Entry 6GDX (X-ray diffraction, 1.17 A resolution); this record covers chains B and C of the 3 polymer chains in the assembly.

# Chain B (and C)
Molecule: Periplasmic divalent cation tolerance protein
From: Synechococcus elongatus (strain PCC 7942)
Notes: chain C of this document is another copy of the same molecule, construct and numbering; everything in this record applies to it too
UniProtKB: Q31KX8 (Q31KX8_SYNE7); residue numbers follow UniProt; this construct covers 1-113
Chain sequence (133 residues; row label = number of the first residue in the row; numbers below 1 keep their minus sign (Met-19 is residue -19)):
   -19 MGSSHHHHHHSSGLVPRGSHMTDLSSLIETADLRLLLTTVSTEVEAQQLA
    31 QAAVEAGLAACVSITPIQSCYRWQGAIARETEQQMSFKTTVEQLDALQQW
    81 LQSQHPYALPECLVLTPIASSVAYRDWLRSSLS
Not modelled in the structure: -19 to 4, 113 (chain C: -19 to 5)
Construct notes: initiating methionine (-19); expression tag (-18 to 0)
What the authors report for this chain:
  - binding site for bis-tris buffer: Cys41, Tyr51, Glu62, Leu89, Trp107

# Chain B / chain C interface
Contacting residue pairs (51; chain B residue first):
  Ser5(B) with Gln78(C), hydrogen bond (backbone-side chain); Gln79(C), hydrogen bond
  Ser6(B) with Gln79(C)
  Leu7(B) with Leu74(C), hydrophobic; Asp75(C); Gln78(C); Cys92(C), hydrophobic
  Leu15(B) with Leu93(C), hydrophobic
  Glu23(B) with Gln48(C), hydrogen bond
  Gln27(B) with Gln48(C), hydrogen bond; Arg59(C)
  Ala30(B) with Cys50(C), hydrophobic
  Gln31(B) with Cys50(C); Ile57(C)
  Val34(B) with Cys50(C); Arg52(C), hydrogen bond (backbone-side chain); Ile57(C), hydrophobic
  Glu35(B) with Arg52(C); Ile57(C)
  Ala40(B) with Tyr51(C); Arg52(C), hydrogen bond (backbone-backbone)
  Cys41(B) with Cys50(C); Tyr51(C), hydrophobic
  Val42(B) with Gln48(C); Ser49(C); Cys50(C), hydrogen bond (backbone-backbone)
  Ser43(B) with Ile47(C); Gln48(C)
  Ile44(B) with Ile47(C); Gln48(C), hydrogen bond (backbone-backbone)
  Thr45(B) with Thr45(C); Ile47(C)
  Lys68(B) with Glu91(C)
  Pro97(B) with Leu93(C), hydrophobic; Val94(C); Leu95(C), hydrophobic
  Ile98(B) with Arg14(C); Val94(C), hydrogen bond (backbone-backbone); Thr96(C)
  Ala99(B) with Leu93(C); Val94(C), hydrogen bond (backbone-backbone)
  Ser100(B) with Cys92(C), hydrogen bond (side chain-backbone)
  Ser101(B) with Cys92(C), hydrogen bond (backbone-side chain)
  Ala103(B) with Leu89(C)
  Tyr104(B) with Leu89(C); Pro90(C); Glu91(C); Cys92(C); Leu93(C), hydrophobic
  Trp107(B) with Arg52(C), hydrogen bond (side chain-backbone); Trp53(C)
Interface residues without a listed pair, chain B (30 interface residues in all): Leu13, Pro46, Leu95, Thr96, Ser111
Interface residues without a listed pair, chain C (25 interface residues in all): Pro46, Gln82

# Overview
Chain B and chain C form an interface of 30 and 25 residues respectively; the contacts include 13 hydrogen
bonds. Polar contacts include Ser5(B)-Gln78(C), Ser5(B)-Gln79(C) and Glu23(B)-Gln48(C). From the paper: a
binding site for bis-tris buffer at Cys41(B), Tyr51(B) and Glu62(B) among others.
Both chains are Periplasmic divalent cation tolerance protein (Synechococcus elongatus (strain PCC 7942)).
Entry 6GDX (Structure of CutA from Synechococcus elongatus PCC7942 complexed with 3 molecules of Bis-Tris) was
determined by X-ray diffraction, deposited together with 6T76, 6T7E, 6GDU, 6GDV and 6GDW.
